PDB entry 1CJ4 | X-ray diffraction, 2.40 A resolution | chain A

Chain A:
Name: Protein (P-hydroxybenzoate hydroxylase)
Organism: Pseudomonas fluorescens
Notes: EC 1.14.13.2
Reference sequence: P00438 (PHHY_PSEFL); residues 1-392 here = UniProt positions 1-392
Chain sequence (392 residues; numbered 1 to 392; the number before each row is that of its first residue):
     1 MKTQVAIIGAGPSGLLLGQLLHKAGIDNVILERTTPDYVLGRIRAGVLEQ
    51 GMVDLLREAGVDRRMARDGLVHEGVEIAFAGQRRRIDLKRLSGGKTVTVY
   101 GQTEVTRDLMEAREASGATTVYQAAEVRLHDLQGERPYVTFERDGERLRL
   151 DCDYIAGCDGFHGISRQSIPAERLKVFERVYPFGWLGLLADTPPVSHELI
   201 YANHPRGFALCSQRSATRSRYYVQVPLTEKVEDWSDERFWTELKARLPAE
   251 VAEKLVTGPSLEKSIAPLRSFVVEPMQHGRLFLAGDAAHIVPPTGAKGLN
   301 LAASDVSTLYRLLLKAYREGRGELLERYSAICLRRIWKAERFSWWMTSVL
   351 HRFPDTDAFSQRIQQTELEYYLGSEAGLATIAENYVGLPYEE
Differences from the reference sequence: engineered mutation Thr34 (Gln in P00438), Ser116 (Cys in P00438)
Ligand contacts:
  - FAD (flavin-adenine dinucleotide): Ile8, Gly9, Ala10, Gly11, Pro12, Ser13, Leu31, Glu32, Arg33, Thr34, Val39, Arg42, Arg44, Ala45, Gly46, Val47, Gln102, Val127, Cys158, Asp159, Gly160, His162, Gly163, Ile164, Tyr222, Ala266, Ala284, Gly285, Asp286, Pro293, Ala296, Lys297, Gly298, Leu299, Asn300, Ala302
  - P-hydroxybenzoic acid (PHB): Arg44, Ala45, Gly46, Val47, Trp185, Leu199, Tyr201, Leu210, Ser212, Gln213, Arg214, Arg220, Tyr222, Pro293, Thr294, Ala296
Swiss-Prot annotation at these positions:
  - binding site (FAD): Ser13, Glu32, Arg42 to Val47, Gln102, Asp286, Leu299, Asn300
  - binding site (substrate): Tyr201, Ser212 to Arg214, Tyr222, Pro293
  - site (Important for catalytic activity): Tyr201, Tyr385
  - mutagenesis: Arg33 (R33E: Slight decrease of affinity for p-OHB and strong decrease of affinity for NADPH; R33K: Slight decrease of affinity for p-OHB and NADPH ...), Tyr38 (Y38E: Slight decrease of affinity for p-OHB and strong decrease of affinity for NADPH; Y38F: Slight decrease of affinity for p-OHB and strong decrease of affinity for NADPH ...), Arg42 (R42K: 4-fold and 10-fold decrease of affinity for p-OHB and NADPH, respectively. The turnover rate of p-hydroxybenzoate hydroxylase results from impaired binding of NADPH ...), Arg44 (R44K: Decrease of affinity for the flavin prosthetic group. It affects NADPH binding, resulting in a low yield of the charge-transfer species between reduced flavin and NADP), Phe161 (F161A: Decrease of affinity for NADPH; F161G: Decrease of affinity for NADPH), His162 (H162D: No significant changes in affinity for p-OHB are observed. However, the affinity for NADPH decreases strongly; H162K: No significant changes in affinity for p-OHB are observed ...), Arg166 (R166E: Loses the ability to bind NADPH and FAD; R166K: Loses the ability to bind NADPH; R166S: Loses the ability to bind NADPH), Arg214 (R214K: Strong decrease of affinity for NADPH and 4-fold decrease of affinity for p-OHB are observed), Tyr222 (Y222A: Results in the removal of a large side chain involving in the binding of the carboxyl group of the substrate), Arg269 (R269D: No significant changes in affinity for p-OHB are observed. However, the affinity for NADPH decreases strongly; R269K: No significant changes in affinity for p-OHB are observed ...)

Overview:
Chain A binds flavin-adenine dinucleotide and P-hydroxybenzoic acid. UniProt lists 12 FAD-binding residues, 6
substrate-binding residues and 10 mutagenesis sites.
Chain A is Protein (P-hydroxybenzoate hydroxylase) (Pseudomonas fluorescens); the structure, Mutant Q34T of
para-hydroxybenzoate hydroxylase, was determined by X-ray diffraction (same publication as 1CJ2 and 1CJ3).
